6M2M - chains A and L of the 15 polymer chains in the assembly; structure by X-ray diffraction, 2.85 A resolution.

== Chain A ==
Protein: Probable histone H2A.3
From: Arabidopsis thaliana
UniProtKB: O81826 (H2A3_ARATH); numbering as in UniProt (aligned over 14-106)
Sequence (93 residues; numbered 14 to 106; the number before each row is that of its first residue):
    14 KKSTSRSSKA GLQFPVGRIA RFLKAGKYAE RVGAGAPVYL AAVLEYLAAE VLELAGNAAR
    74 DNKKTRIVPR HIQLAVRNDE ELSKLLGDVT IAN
Disordered / not traced: 14-16, 105-106

== Chain L ==
Protein: Histone H2B.1
From: Arabidopsis thaliana
UniProtKB: Q9LQQ4 (H2B1_ARATH); residue numbers follow UniProt; this construct covers 51-148
Sequence (98 residues; row label = number of the first residue in the row):
    51 KKRSKKNVET YKIYIFKVLK QVHPDIGISS KAMGIMNSFI NDIFEKLAQE SSKLARYNKK
   111 PTITSREIQT AVRLVLPGEL AKHAVSEGTK AVTKFTSS
Disordered / not traced: 51-59
Swiss-Prot annotation at these positions:
  - cross-link: K144 (Glycyl lysine isopeptide (Lys-Gly) (interchain with G-Cter in ubiquitin))

== How chain A and chain L interact ==
Residue-residue contacts - 48 pairs, chain A then chain L:
  K22(A) - K144(L)
  K22(A) - F145(L)
  A23(A) - A141(L)
  A23(A) - K144(L)
  G24(A) - K144(L)
  Y41(A) - I113(L)  hydrophobic
  A42(A) - P111(L)
  A42(A) - I113(L)  hydrophobic
  E43(A) - P111(L)
  R44(A) - N108(L)  hydrogen bond
  R44(A) - K110(L)
  R44(A) - P111(L)
  R44(A) - T112(L)  hydrogen bond
  R44(A) - I113(L)  hydrogen bond (backbone-backbone)
  V45(A) - I113(L)
  G46(A) - I113(L)  hydrogen bond (backbone-backbone)
  G48(A) - S115(L)
  G48(A) - V142(L)
  A49(A) - I113(L)  hydrophobic
  A49(A) - T114(L)
  A49(A) - S115(L)
  A49(A) - I118(L)  hydrophobic
  V51(A) - A141(L)
  V51(A) - V142(L)
  Y52(A) - S115(L)
  Y52(A) - I118(L)  hydrophobic
  Y52(A) - Q119(L)  hydrogen bond
  Y52(A) - V135(L)  hydrogen bond (side chain-backbone)
  Y52(A) - G138(L)
  Y52(A) - T139(L)
  Y52(A) - V142(L)
  A55(A) - E137(L)
  A55(A) - G138(L)
  A55(A) - A141(L)  hydrophobic
  V56(A) - A134(L)
  Y59(A) - L130(L)  hydrophobic
  Y59(A) - H133(L)
  Y59(A) - A134(L)  hydrophobic
  Y59(A) - E137(L)
  L60(A) - L130(L)  hydrophobic
  E94(A) - P127(L)
  E94(A) - G128(L)
  E94(A) - E129(L)  hydrogen bond (side chain-backbone)
  E94(A) - L130(L)
  L95(A) - L130(L)  hydrophobic
  K97(A) - P127(L)
  L98(A) - L126(L)  hydrophobic
  L98(A) - L130(L)  hydrophobic
Interface residues without a listed pair, chain A (26 interface residues in all): R19, L25, L36, A47, L53
Interface residues without a listed pair, chain L (27 interface residues in all): V122, V125, S148

== Summary ==
The interface between chain A and chain L involves 26 residues on one side and 27 on the other, with 7
hydrogen bonds. Polar contacts include R44(A)-N108(L), R44(A)-T112(L) and Y52(A)-Q119(L).
Here chain A is Probable histone H2A.3 and chain L is Histone H2B.1, both from Arabidopsis thaliana. Entry
6M2M (A role for histone chaperone OsChz1 in histone recognition and deposition) was determined by X-ray
diffraction.
